Entry 2A0X (X-ray diffraction, 2.28 A resolution); this record covers chain A.

[Chain A]
Molecule: Purine nucleoside phosphorylase
From: Homo sapiens
Notes: EC 2.4.2.1
Reference sequence: P00491 (PNPH_HUMAN); residue numbers follow UniProt; this construct covers 1-289
Chain sequence (289 residues; numbered 1 to 289; the number before each row is that of its first residue):
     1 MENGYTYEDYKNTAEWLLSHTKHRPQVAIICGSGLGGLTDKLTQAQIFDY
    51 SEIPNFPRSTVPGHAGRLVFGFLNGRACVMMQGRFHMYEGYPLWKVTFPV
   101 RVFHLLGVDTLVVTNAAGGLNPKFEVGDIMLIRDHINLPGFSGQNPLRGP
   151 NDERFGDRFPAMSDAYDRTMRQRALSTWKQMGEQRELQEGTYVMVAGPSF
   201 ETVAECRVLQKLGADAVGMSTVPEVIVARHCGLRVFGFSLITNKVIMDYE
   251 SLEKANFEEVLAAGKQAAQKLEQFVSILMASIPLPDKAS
Unresolved in the structure: 1-2, 285-289
Construct notes: engineered mutation Phe-257 (His in P00491)
Ligand contacts: DIH (7-[[(3R,4R)-3-(hydroxymethyl)-4-oxidanyl-pyrrolidin-1-ium-1-yl]methyl]-3,5-dihydropyrrolo[3,2-d]pyrimidin-4-one): His-86, Tyr-88, Ala-116, Ala-117, Gly-118, Phe-159, Phe-200, Glu-201, Val-217, Gly-218, Met-219, Thr-242, Asn-243, Val-245, Ala-255, Phe-257, Val-260
UniProt features mapped onto this chain:
  - binding site (phosphate): Ser-33, His-64, Arg-84 to His-86, Ala-116, Ser-220
  - binding site (a purine D-ribonucleoside): Tyr-88, Glu-201, Met-219, Asn-243
  - site: Asn-243 (Important for substrate specificity)
  - modified residue: Met-1 (N-acetylmethionine), Ser-251 (Phosphoserine)
  - natural variant: Ser-51 (G51S: this construct carries the variant), Glu-89 (E89K: In PNPD), Asp-128 (D128G: In PNPD), Ala-174 (A174P: In PNPD), Tyr-192 (Y192C: In PNPD), Arg-234 (R234P: In PNPD)
  - mutagenesis: His-64 (H64W: Reduces catalytic activity towards inosine), Glu-201 (E201A/Q: Severe loss of catalytic activity), Asn-243 (N243A: Reduces catalytic activity; N243D: Reduces catalytic activity towards inosine, hypoxanthine, guanosine and guanine. Increases catalytic activity towards adenosine and adenine)
Reported in the primary citation:
  - binding site for DIH: Phe-200, Val-260 (proposed by the authors, not directly observed)
  - self-association interface (contacts with another copy of this molecule): Phe-159 (proposed by the authors, not directly observed)
  - mutagenesis - H257F: decreased catalytic activity

[Summary]
Bound to chain A: compound DIH. UniProt lists 7 phosphate-binding residues, 4 purine D-ribonucleoside-binding
residues and 3 mutagenesis sites. From the paper: a binding site for DIH at Phe-200 and Val-260; H257F reduces
catalytic activity.
Chain A is Purine nucleoside phosphorylase (Homo sapiens); the structure, Structure of human purine nucleoside
phosphorylase H257F mutant, was determined by X-ray diffraction, deposited together with 2OC4, 2OC9, 2ON6,
2A0W and 2A0Y.
